Entry 7FJ2 (X-ray diffraction, 3.10 A resolution); this record covers chains B and C of the 4 polymer chains in the assembly.

[Chain B]
Protein: Forkhead box protein M1
Organism: Homo sapiens
UniProt: Q08050 (FOXM1_HUMAN); residues 222-337 here = UniProt positions 222-337
Sequence (117 residues; each row starts with the number of its first residue):
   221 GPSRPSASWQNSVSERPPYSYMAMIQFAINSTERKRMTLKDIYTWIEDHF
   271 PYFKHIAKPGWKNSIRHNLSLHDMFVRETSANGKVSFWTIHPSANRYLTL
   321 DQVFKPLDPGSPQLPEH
Disordered / not traced: 221-235, 312-337
Sequence notes: expression tag (221)
Swiss-Prot annotation at these positions:
  - DNA-binding region: Glu235 to Leu327 (Fork-head)
  - modified residue: Ser331 (Phosphoserine)
  - cross-link: Lys325 (Glycyl lysine isopeptide (Lys-Gly) (interchain with G-Cter in SUMO2))

[Chain C]
Molecule: 20-nt DNA strand
Organism: Homo sapiens
Sequence (20 nucleotides; numbered 7 to 26; the number before each row is that of its first residue):
     7 ACCGTAAACATGTTTACGGT

[Interface between chain B and chain C]
Pairs across the interface (17; chain B residue first):
  Leu259(B) - DT17(C)  phosphate contact
  Leu259(B) - DG18(C)  phosphate contact
  Lys260(B) - DT17(C)  phosphate contact
  Arg286(B) - DT17(C)  base contact
  Arg286(B) - DG18(C)  hydrogen bond to the base
  Arg286(B) - DT19(C)  base contact
  His287(B) - DT20(C)  hydrogen bond to the base
  His287(B) - DT21(C)  hydrogen bond to the base
  His287(B) - DA22(C)  base contact
  Ser290(B) - DG18(C)  sugar contact
  Ser290(B) - DT19(C)  hydrogen bond to the phosphate
  Ser290(B) - DT20(C)  base contact
  Arg297(B) - DG18(C)  hydrogen bond to the phosphate
  Arg297(B) - DT19(C)  salt bridge to the phosphate
  Ser306(B) - DG18(C)  phosphate contact
  Trp308(B) - DG18(C)  hydrogen bond to the phosphate
  Trp308(B) - DT19(C)  phosphate contact
Interface residues without a listed pair, chain B (10 interface residues in all): Tyr263, Leu291

[In short]
10 residues of chain B and 6 residues of chain C are in contact; the contacts include 6 hydrogen bonds and 1
salt bridge. Polar contacts include Arg286(B)-DG18(C), His287(B)-DT20(C) and His287(B)-DT21(C). Curated
annotation (UniProt) lists a DNA-binding region on chain B.
Chain B is Forkhead box protein M1 and chain C is a 20-nt DNA strand, both from Homo sapiens; the structure,
Structure of FOXM1 homodimer bound to a palindromic DNA site, was determined by X-ray diffraction.
